PDB entry 8TR3 | electron microscopy, 3.74 A resolution | chains H and L of the 12 polymer chains in the assembly

Chain H:
Protein: HmAb64 Fv heavy chain
Organism: Homo sapiens
Sequence (124 residues; row label = number of the first residue in the row; a row labelled like 82A-82C holds insertion residues (82A, then the next letters in order)):
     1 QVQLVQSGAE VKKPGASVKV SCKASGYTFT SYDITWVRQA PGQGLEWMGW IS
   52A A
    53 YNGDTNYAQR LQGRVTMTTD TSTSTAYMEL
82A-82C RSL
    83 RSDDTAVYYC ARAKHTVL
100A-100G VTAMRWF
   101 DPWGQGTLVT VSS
Cystine bridges: Cys22-Cys92

Chain L:
Protein: HmAb64 Fv light chain
Organism: Homo sapiens
Sequence (109 residues; row label = number of the first residue in the row):
     1 DIQMTQSPSS LSASVGDRVT ITCRASQSIS NYLNWYQQKP GKAPKLLISA TSSLQSGVPS
    61 RFSGSGSGTD FTLTISSLQP DDFATYYCQQ SYSTPWTFGQ GTKLEIKRT
Disordered / not traced: 109
Cystine bridges: Cys23-Cys88

How chain H and chain L interact:
Contacting residue pairs (27; chain H residue first):
  Gln39(H) - Gln38(L)  hydrogen bond
  Gln39(H) - Tyr87(L)
  Gln43(H) - Tyr87(L)  hydrogen bond
  Gln43(H) - Gln100(L)
  Leu45(H) - Tyr87(L)  hydrophobic
  Leu45(H) - Phe98(L)
  Trp47(H) - Thr94(L)
  Trp50(H) - Trp96(L)
  Tyr91(H) - Ala43(L)  hydrophobic
  Arg100E(H) - Asn34(L)  hydrogen bond (backbone-side chain)
  Arg100E(H) - Ser91(L)  hydrogen bond (side chain-backbone)
  Arg100E(H) - Tyr92(L)
  Arg100E(H) - Trp96(L)
  Trp100F(H) - Asn34(L)
  Trp100F(H) - Tyr36(L)
  Trp100F(H) - Leu46(L)  hydrophobic
  Trp100F(H) - Ser49(L)
  Trp100F(H) - Leu54(L)  hydrophobic
  Trp100F(H) - Gln55(L)
  Phe100G(H) - Tyr36(L)  hydrogen bond (backbone-side chain)
  Phe100G(H) - Gln89(L)
  Asp101(H) - Lys45(L)  hydrogen bond (backbone-side chain)
  Pro102(H) - Lys45(L)
  Trp103(H) - Ala43(L)  hydrophobic
  Trp103(H) - Pro44(L)  hydrophobic
  Trp103(H) - Lys45(L)
  Gly104(H) - Ala43(L)
Interface residues without a listed pair, chain H (14 interface residues in all): Gly44
Interface residues without a listed pair, chain L (20 interface residues in all): Ser53, Thr85

In short:
The interface between chain H and chain L involves 14 residues on one side and 20 on the other, with 6
hydrogen bonds. Polar contacts include Gln39(H)-Gln38(L), Gln43(H)-Tyr87(L) and Arg100E(H)-Asn34(L).
Chain H is HmAb64 Fv heavy chain and chain L is HmAb64 Fv light chain, both from Homo sapiens; the structure,
Cryo-EM structure of HmAb64 scFv in complex with CNE40 SOSIP trimer, was determined by electron microscopy.
